3P4H - chain A; structure by X-ray diffraction, 1.10 A resolution.

[Chain A]
Protein: ATP-dependent DNA ligase, N-terminal domain protein
From: Candidatus Korarchaeum cryptofilum
UniProtKB: B1L4V6 (B1L4V6_KORCO); residues 1-117 here = UniProt positions 1-117
Sequence (118 residues; numbered 0 to 117; the number before each row is that of its first residue; numbering starts at 0):
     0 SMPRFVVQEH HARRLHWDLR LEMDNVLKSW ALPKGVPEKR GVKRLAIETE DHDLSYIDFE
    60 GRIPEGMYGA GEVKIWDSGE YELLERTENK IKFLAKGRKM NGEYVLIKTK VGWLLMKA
Sequence notes: expression tag (0)
Metal / ion sites: Mn2+: H9, H15, D17 (together with phosphate ion)
From the paper describing this entry:
  - Mn2+ coordination: H9, H15, D17
  - contacts within the chain: H9-G68, R13-H15, R19-S28 (hydrogen bond), Q7-R19 (hydrogen bond), E49-H51 (hydrogen bond)
  - binding site for phosphate ion: R19, H51, Y55
  - catalytic residues: R19, H51 (proposed by the authors, not directly observed)
  - catalytic residues: H9, H15, D17
  - mutagenesis - H9A, H15A, D17A, H51A: abolished catalytic activity
  - mutagenesis - R19A, Y55A: decreased catalytic activity

[Overview]
The Mn2+ site is built by H9, H15 and D17. From the paper: catalytic residues R19, H51 and H9 among others;
H9A, H15A and D17A, among others, abolish catalytic activity; 6 substitutions were tested in all.
Chain A is ATP-dependent DNA ligase, N-terminal domain protein (Candidatus Korarchaeum cryptofilum); the
structure, Structures of archaeal members of the LigD 3'-phosphoesterase DNA repair enzyme superfamily, was
determined by X-ray diffraction, deposited together with 3P43.
